PDB entry 8BGV | electron microscopy, 3.27 A resolution | chains n and B of the 7 polymer chains in the assembly

[Chain n (and B)]
Molecule: Microtubule-associated protein tau
From: Homo sapiens
Notes: chain B of this document is another copy of the same molecule, construct and numbering; everything in this record applies to it too
Reference sequence: P10636 (TAU_HUMAN), isoform P10636-8; numbering as in UniProt (aligned over 1-441)
Chain sequence (441 residues; row label = number of the first residue in the row):
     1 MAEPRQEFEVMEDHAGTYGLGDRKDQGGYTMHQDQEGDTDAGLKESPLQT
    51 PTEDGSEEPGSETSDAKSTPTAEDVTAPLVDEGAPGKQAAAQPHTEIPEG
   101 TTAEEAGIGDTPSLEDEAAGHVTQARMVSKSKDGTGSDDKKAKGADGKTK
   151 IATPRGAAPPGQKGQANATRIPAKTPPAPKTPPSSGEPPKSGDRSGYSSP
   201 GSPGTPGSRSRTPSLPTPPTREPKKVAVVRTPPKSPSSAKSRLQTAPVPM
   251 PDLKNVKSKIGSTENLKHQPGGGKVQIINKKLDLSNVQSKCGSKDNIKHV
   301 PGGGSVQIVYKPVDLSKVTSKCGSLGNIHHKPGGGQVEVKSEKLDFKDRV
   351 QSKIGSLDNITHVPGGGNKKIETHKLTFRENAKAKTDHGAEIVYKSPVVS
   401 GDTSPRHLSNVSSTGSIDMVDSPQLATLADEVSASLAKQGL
Unresolved in the structure: 1-303, 381-441
Curated features (UniProtKB/Swiss-Prot):
  - site (Not glycated): K24, K44, K67
  - modified residue: A2 (N-acetylalanine), Y18 (Phosphotyrosine), Y29 (Phosphotyrosine), S46 (Phosphoserine), S61 (Phosphoserine), T69 (Phosphothreonine), T71 (Phosphothreonine), T111 (Phosphothreonine), S214 (Phosphoserine)
  - glycosylation (N-linked (Glc) (glycation) lysine): K87, K383
  - cross-link: K44 (Glycyl lysine isopeptide (Lys-Gly) (interchain with G-Cter in ubiquitin))
  - natural variant: R5 (R5H: In FTD1; R5L: In PSNP1)

[Interface between chain n and chain B]
Contacting residue pairs - 156 pairs, chain n then chain B:
  G304(n) with G304(B)
  S305(n) with G304(B), hydrogen bond (backbone-backbone); S305(B); V306(B), hydrogen bond (backbone-backbone)
  V306(n) with V306(B)
  Q307(n) with V306(B), hydrogen bond (backbone-backbone); Q307(B), hydrogen bond; I308(B), hydrogen bond (backbone-backbone)
  I308(n) with I308(B)
  V309(n) with I308(B), hydrogen bond (backbone-backbone); V309(B); Y310(B), hydrogen bond (backbone-backbone)
  Y310(n) with Y310(B); H374(B); L376(B), hydrophobic
  K311(n) with Y310(B), hydrogen bond (backbone-backbone)
  P312(n) with P312(B)
  V313(n) with P312(B), hydrogen bond (backbone-backbone); V313(B); D314(B), hydrogen bond (backbone-backbone)
  D314(n) with D314(B); E372(B)
  L315(n) with D314(B), hydrogen bond (backbone-backbone); L315(B), hydrophobic
  S316(n) with D314(B); S316(B)
  K317(n) with S316(B), hydrogen bond (backbone-backbone); K317(B); V318(B), hydrogen bond (backbone-backbone)
  V318(n) with V318(B)
  T319(n) with V318(B), hydrogen bond (backbone-backbone); T319(B); S320(B); N368(B), hydrogen bond (backbone-side chain)
  S320(n) with S320(B); G365(B), hydrogen bond (side chain-backbone); G366(B)
  K321(n) with S320(B), hydrogen bond (backbone-backbone); K321(B); C322(B), hydrogen bond (backbone-backbone)
  C322(n) with C322(B)
  G323(n) with C322(B), hydrogen bond (backbone-backbone); G323(B)
  S324(n) with G323(B); S324(B); L325(B), hydrogen bond (backbone-backbone)
  L325(n) with L325(B); G326(B), hydrogen bond (backbone-backbone); G365(B)
  N327(n) with G326(B); N327(B), hydrogen bond; I328(B), hydrogen bond (backbone-backbone)
  I328(n) with I328(B); V363(B), hydrophobic
  H329(n) with I328(B), hydrogen bond (backbone-backbone); H329(B); H330(B), hydrogen bond (backbone-backbone)
  H330(n) with H330(B); I360(B); T361(B), hydrogen bond
  K331(n) with H330(B), hydrogen bond (backbone-backbone)
  P332(n) with P332(B), hydrophobic; N359(B)
  G333(n) with P332(B), hydrogen bond (backbone-backbone); G334(B), hydrogen bond (backbone-backbone)
  G335(n) with G335(B); L357(B)
  Q336(n) with G335(B), hydrogen bond (backbone-backbone); Q336(B); V337(B), hydrogen bond (backbone-backbone); L357(B)
  V337(n) with V337(B); G355(B); L357(B), hydrophobic
  E338(n) with V337(B), hydrogen bond (backbone-backbone); E338(B); V339(B), hydrogen bond (backbone-backbone)
  V339(n) with V339(B)
  K340(n) with V339(B), hydrogen bond (backbone-backbone)
  S341(n) with S341(B), hydrogen bond (side chain-backbone); E342(B); L344(B)
  E342(n) with E342(B), hydrogen bond (backbone-backbone)
  K343(n) with E342(B), hydrogen bond (backbone-backbone); K343(B); L344(B), hydrogen bond (backbone-backbone)
  L344(n) with L344(B)
  D345(n) with L344(B), hydrogen bond (backbone-backbone); D345(B); F346(B), hydrogen bond (backbone-backbone)
  F346(n) with F346(B), hydrophobic
  K347(n) with F346(B), hydrogen bond (backbone-backbone); K347(B)
  D348(n) with K347(B), hydrogen bond (backbone-backbone); D348(B); R349(B), hydrogen bond (backbone-backbone)
  R349(n) with V350(B)
  V350(n) with K347(B); V350(B)
  Q351(n) with V350(B), hydrogen bond (backbone-backbone); Q351(B); S352(B), hydrogen bond (backbone-backbone)
  S352(n) with S352(B)
  K353(n) with S352(B), hydrogen bond (backbone-backbone); K353(B); I354(B), hydrogen bond (backbone-backbone)
  I354(n) with I354(B)
  G355(n) with I354(B), hydrogen bond (backbone-backbone); G355(B), hydrogen bond (backbone-backbone)
  S356(n) with G355(B), hydrogen bond (backbone-backbone); S356(B); L357(B), hydrogen bond (backbone-backbone)
  L357(n) with L357(B)
  D358(n) with D358(B); N359(B), hydrogen bond (backbone-backbone)
  N359(n) with N359(B), hydrogen bond
  I360(n) with N359(B), hydrogen bond (backbone-backbone); I360(B); T361(B), hydrogen bond (backbone-backbone)
  T361(n) with T361(B)
  H362(n) with T361(B), hydrogen bond (backbone-backbone); H362(B); V363(B), hydrogen bond (backbone-backbone)
  V363(n) with V363(B)
  P364(n) with P364(B); G365(B), hydrogen bond (backbone-backbone)
  G366(n) with G365(B); G366(B)
  G367(n) with G366(B), hydrogen bond (backbone-backbone)
  N368(n) with G366(B); G367(B); N368(B), hydrogen bond (side chain-backbone)
  K369(n) with N368(B), hydrogen bond (backbone-backbone); K369(B); K370(B), hydrogen bond (backbone-backbone)
  K370(n) with K370(B); E372(B), salt bridge
  I371(n) with K370(B), hydrogen bond (backbone-backbone); I371(B), hydrophobic; E372(B), hydrogen bond (backbone-backbone)
  E372(n) with E372(B)
  T373(n) with E372(B), hydrogen bond (backbone-backbone); T373(B); H374(B), hydrogen bond (backbone-backbone)
  K375(n) with H374(B); K375(B); L376(B), hydrogen bond (backbone-backbone)
  L376(n) with L376(B)
  T377(n) with L376(B), hydrogen bond (backbone-backbone); T377(B); F378(B), hydrogen bond (backbone-backbone)
  F378(n) with F378(B), hydrophobic
  R379(n) with F378(B), hydrogen bond (backbone-backbone); R379(B); E380(B), hydrogen bond (backbone-backbone)
  E380(n) with E380(B)
Other interface residues (no listed pair), chain n (75 interface residues in all): G334, H374
Other interface residues (no listed pair), chain B (77 interface residues in all): K311, K331, G333, K340

[In short]
75 residues of chain n and 77 residues of chain B are in contact, with 71 hydrogen bonds and 1 salt bridge.
Polar contacts include K370(n)-E372(B), Q307(n)-Q307(B) and T319(n)-N368(B).
Both chains are Microtubule-associated protein tau (Homo sapiens). Entry 8BGV (Tau Paired Helical Filament
from Cellular Fraction of Alzheimer's disease brain) was determined by electron microscopy (same publication
as 8BGS).
